7KB3 - chains A and B; structure by X-ray diffraction, 2.25 A resolution.

Chain A (and B):
Molecule: Sensor histidine kinase
Source organism: Vibrio cholerae serotype O1 (strain ATCC 39315 / El Tor Inaba N16961)
Notes: chain B of this document is another copy of the same molecule, construct and numbering; everything in this record applies to it too
Reference sequence: Q9KM24 (Q9KM24_VIBCH); residue numbers follow UniProt; this construct covers 38-256
Chain sequence (222 residues; numbered 35 to 256; the number before each row is that of its first residue):
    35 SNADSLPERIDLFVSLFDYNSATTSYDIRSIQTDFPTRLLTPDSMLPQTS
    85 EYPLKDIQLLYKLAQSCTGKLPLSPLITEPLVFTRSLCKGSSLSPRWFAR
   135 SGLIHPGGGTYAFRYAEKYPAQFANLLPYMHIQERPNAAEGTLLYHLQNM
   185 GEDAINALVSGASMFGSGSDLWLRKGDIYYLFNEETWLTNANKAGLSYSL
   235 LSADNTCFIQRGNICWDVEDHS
Disordered / not traced: 35, 255-256 (chain B: 104-107, 255-256)
Sequence notes: expression tag (35-37)
Disulfide bonds: Cys101-Cys122, Cys241-Cys249
Swiss-Prot annotation at these positions:
  - mutagenesis: Tyr95 (Y95A: No effect on vxrA expression. Does not affect survival following penicillin G treatment), Cys101 (C101A: 1.7-fold decrease in vxrA expression and 4.9-fold reduction in survival following penicillin G treatment; when associated with A-122), Phe117 (F117A: 1.2-fold decrease in vxrA expression. 3.6-fold reduction in survival following penicillin G treatment), Cys122 (C122A: 1.7-fold decrease in vxrA expression and 4.9-fold reduction in survival following penicillin G treatment; when associated with A-101), His139 (H139A: 1.7-fold decrease in vxrA expression. 11.9-fold reduction in survival following penicillin G treatment), His180 (H180A: 1.3-fold decrease in vxrA expression. 6.3-fold reduction in survival following penicillin G treatment), Asp204 (D204A: No effect on vxrA expression. Does not affect survival following penicillin G treatment), Asp238 to Thr240 (1.5-fold decrease in vxrA expression and 9.2-fold reduction in survival following penicillin G treatment), Asn239 to Thr240 (No effect on vxrA expression. Does not affect survival following penicillin G treatment), Asn239 (1.7-fold decrease in vxrA expression and 2.5-fold reduction in survival following penicillin G treatment), Cys241 (C241A: 2.1-fold decrease in vxrA expression and 11.7-fold reduction in survival following penicillin G treatment; when associated with A-249), Cys249 (C249A: 2.1-fold decrease in vxrA expression and 11.7-fold reduction in survival following penicillin G treatment; when associated with A-241)
From the paper describing this entry:
  - conformationally variable residues (domain motion): Val252
  - mutagenesis - C101A/C122A (1.7-fold), F117A (1.2-fold), H139A (1.7-fold), H180A (1.3-fold), D238DEL/N239DEL/T240DEL (1.5-fold), N239DEL (1.7-fold), C241A/C249A (2.1-fold): decreased signaling
  - mutagenesis - Y95A, D204A, N239DEL/T240DEL: unchanged signaling
  - mutagenesis - F117A (3.6-fold), H139A (11.9-fold): decreased growth
  - mutagenesis - Y95A: unchanged growth
  - mutagenesis - C101A/C122A (4.9-fold), H180A (6.3-fold), D238DEL/N239DEL/T240DEL (9.2-fold), N239DEL (2.5-fold), C241A/C249A (11.7-fold): decreased growth in response to penicillin G
  - mutagenesis - D204A, N239DEL/T240DEL: unchanged growth in response to penicillin G

Chain A / chain B interface:
Contacting residue pairs (81):
  Leu40(A) with Ile243(B), hydrophobic; Val252(B), hydrophobic
  Arg43(A) with Val252(B)
  Ile44(A) with Ile243(B), hydrophobic; Trp250(B)
  Phe47(A) with Trp250(B), hydrophobic
  Asp187(A) with Asn247(B)
  Ala191(A) with Gly246(B)
  Ala196(A) with Gly246(B)
  Ser197(A) with Arg245(B)
  Met198(A) with Arg245(B); Gly246(B); Trp250(B), hydrogen bond
  Phe199(A) with Asn247(B); Ile248(B)
  Gly200(A) with Asn247(B), hydrogen bond (backbone-side chain); Ile248(B)
  Leu205(A) with Ile248(B), hydrophobic
  Trp221(A) with Ile248(B), hydrophobic; Trp250(B)
  Gly229(A) with Val252(B); Glu253(B), hydrogen bond (backbone-backbone)
  Leu230(A) with Trp250(B), hydrophobic; Asp251(B); Glu253(B)
  Ser231(A) with Trp250(B); Asp251(B), hydrogen bond (backbone-backbone); Glu253(B)
  Tyr232(A) with Ile248(B), hydrophobic; Cys249(B); Trp250(B), hydrophobic
  Ser233(A) with Ile248(B); Cys249(B), hydrogen bond (backbone-backbone)
  Leu234(A) with Asn247(B); Ile248(B), hydrophobic
  Leu235(A) with Gln244(B); Asn247(B), hydrogen bond (backbone-backbone)
  Asn239(A) with Asn239(B)
  Ile243(A) with Leu40(B), hydrophobic; Ile44(B), hydrophobic
  Gln244(A) with Leu235(B)
  Arg245(A) with Ser197(B); Met198(B)
  Gly246(A) with Ala196(B); Met198(B), hydrogen bond (backbone-backbone)
  Asn247(A) with Asp187(B); Ala188(B); Phe199(B); Gly200(B), hydrogen bond (side chain-backbone); Leu234(B); Leu235(B), hydrogen bond (backbone-backbone)
  Ile248(A) with Met198(B), hydrophobic; Phe199(B), hydrophobic; Gly200(B); Leu205(B), hydrophobic; Trp221(B), hydrophobic; Tyr232(B), hydrophobic; Ser233(B); Leu235(B)
  Cys249(A) with Ser231(B); Tyr232(B); Ser233(B), hydrogen bond (backbone-backbone); Leu235(B), hydrophobic
  Trp250(A) with Ile44(B); Phe47(B), hydrophobic; Met198(B), hydrogen bond; Trp221(B); Leu230(B), hydrophobic; Ser231(B); Tyr232(B), hydrophobic
  Asp251(A) with Leu40(B); Leu230(B); Ser231(B), hydrogen bond (backbone-backbone)
  Val252(A) with Leu40(B), hydrophobic; Arg43(B); Gly229(B)
  Glu253(A) with Arg43(B); Gly229(B), hydrogen bond (backbone-backbone); Leu230(B); Ser231(B)
  Asp254(A) with Arg43(B), salt bridge
Interface residues without a listed pair, chain A (35 interface residues in all): Ala188, Ala225
Interface residues without a listed pair, chain B (35 interface residues in all): Asn36, Ala191, Ala225

In short:
The chain A/chain B interface involves 35 residues from each chain; the contacts include 13 hydrogen bonds and
1 salt bridge. Among the polar pairs are Asp254(A)-Arg43(B), Met198(A)-Trp250(B) and Gly200(A)-Asn247(B). The
paper reports that C101A/C122A, F117A and H139A of chain A, among others, reduce signaling; conformational
variability at Val252(A); 10 substitutions were tested in all.
Both chains are Sensor histidine kinase (Vibrio cholerae serotype O1 (strain ATCC 39315 / El Tor Inaba
N16961)). Entry 7KB3 (The structure of a sensor domain of a histidine kinase (VxrA) from Vibrio cholerae O1
biovar ...) was determined by X-ray diffraction (same publication as 7LA6, 7KB7 and 7KB9).
